PDB entry 5UC9 | X-ray diffraction, 1.90 A resolution | chain A

[Chain A]
Name: Heme oxygenase 2
Source organism: Homo sapiens
Notes: EC 1.14.14.18
Reference sequence: P30519 (HMOX2_HUMAN), isoform P30519-2; residues 30-242 here correspond to UniProt positions 1-213 (UniProt number = residue number - 29)
Chain sequence (226 residues; numbered 17 to 242; the number before each row is that of its first residue):
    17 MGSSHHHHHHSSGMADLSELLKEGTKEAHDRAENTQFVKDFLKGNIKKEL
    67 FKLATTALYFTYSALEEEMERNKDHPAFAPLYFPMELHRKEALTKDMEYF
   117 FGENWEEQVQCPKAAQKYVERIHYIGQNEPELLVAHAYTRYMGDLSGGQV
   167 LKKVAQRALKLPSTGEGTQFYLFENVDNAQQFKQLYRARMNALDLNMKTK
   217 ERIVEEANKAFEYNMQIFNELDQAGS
Unresolved in the structure: 17-30, 240-242
Construct notes: initiating methionine (17); expression tag (18-29)
From the paper describing this entry:
  - binding site for myristic acid: Phe53, Phe57, Leu74, Tyr134, Arg156, Ile233, Phe234
  - mutagenesis - F53A, F57A, R156A, F234A: abolished binding to HIV-1 MA
  - mutagenesis - F53A: abolished binding to TRAM
  - mutagenesis - H45A: unchanged signaling in response to TRAM
  - mutagenesis - H45A: unchanged binding to TRAM

[Overview]
The paper reports a binding site for myristic acid at Phe53, Phe57 and Leu74 among others; F53A, F57A and
R156A, among others, abolish binding to HIV-1 MA; 5 substitutions were tested in all.
Chain A is Heme oxygenase 2 (Homo sapiens); the structure, Crystal structure of human Heme Oxygenase-2 in
complex with Myristate, was determined by X-ray diffraction together with 5UC8 and 5UCA from the same study.
